8C24 - chains D and F of the 6 polymer chains in the assembly; structure by X-ray diffraction, 2.10 A resolution.

== Chain D (and F) ==
Molecule: Antitoxin ParD1
From: Mycobacterium tuberculosis H37Rv
Notes: chain F of this document is another copy of the same molecule, construct and numbering; everything in this record applies to it too
Reference sequence: P9WIJ7 (PARD1_MYCTU); residues 0-82 here correspond to UniProt positions 1-83 (UniProt number = residue number + 1)
Amino-acid sequence (83 residues; each row starts with the number of its first residue; numbering starts at 0):
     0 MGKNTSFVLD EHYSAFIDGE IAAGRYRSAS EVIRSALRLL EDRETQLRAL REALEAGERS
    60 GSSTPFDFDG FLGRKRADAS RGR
Not modelled in the structure: 0-7, 81-82 (chain F: 0-7, 56-82)

== How chain D and chain F interact ==
Contacting residue pairs - 36 pairs, chain D then chain F:
  Asp-9(D) / Arg-33(F)
  His-11(D) / Glu-40(F)  salt bridge
  Tyr-12(D) / Arg-33(F)
  Tyr-12(D) / Leu-36(F)  hydrophobic
  Tyr-12(D) / Arg-37(F)
  Tyr-12(D) / Glu-40(F)
  Phe-15(D) / Glu-40(F)
  Glu-19(D) / Glu-43(F)
  Glu-19(D) / Arg-47(F)  salt bridge
  Arg-24(D) / Glu-43(F)  salt bridge
  Tyr-25(D) / Leu-39(F)
  Tyr-25(D) / Glu-43(F)  hydrogen bond
  Val-31(D) / Leu-36(F)  hydrophobic
  Val-31(D) / Leu-39(F)  hydrophobic
  Arg-33(D) / Asp-9(F)  salt bridge
  Arg-33(D) / Tyr-12(F)
  Ala-35(D) / Ala-35(F)
  Ala-35(D) / Leu-36(F)
  Ala-35(D) / Leu-39(F)  hydrophobic
  Leu-36(D) / Tyr-12(F)  hydrophobic
  Leu-36(D) / Phe-15(F)  hydrophobic
  Leu-36(D) / Val-31(F)  hydrophobic
  Leu-36(D) / Ala-35(F)
  Arg-37(D) / Tyr-12(F)  hydrogen bond
  Leu-38(D) / Leu-38(F)
  Leu-38(D) / Leu-39(F)  hydrophobic
  Leu-38(D) / Arg-42(F)
  Leu-39(D) / Tyr-25(F)
  Leu-39(D) / Val-31(F)
  Leu-39(D) / Ala-35(F)  hydrophobic
  Leu-39(D) / Leu-38(F)  hydrophobic
  Glu-40(D) / His-11(F)  salt bridge
  Glu-40(D) / Phe-15(F)
  Arg-42(D) / Leu-38(F)
  Glu-43(D) / Glu-19(F)
  Glu-43(D) / Arg-24(F)  salt bridge
Other interface residues (no listed pair), chain D (21 interface residues in all): Ile-16, Ile-32, Ser-34, Arg-47
Other interface residues (no listed pair), chain F (21 interface residues in all): Ile-16, Ile-32, Ser-34

== Overview ==
The chain D/chain F interface involves 21 residues from each chain; the contacts include 2 hydrogen bonds and
6 salt bridges. Polar pairs include His-11(D)/Glu-40(F), Glu-19(D)/Arg-47(F) and Arg-24(D)/Glu-43(F).
Both chains are Antitoxin ParD1 (Mycobacterium tuberculosis H37Rv). Entry 8C24 (ParDE1 toxin-antitoxin complex
from Mycobacterium tuberculosis (rv1960c-rv1959c)) was determined by X-ray diffraction (same publication as
8C26).
